3O3D - chains A and C of the 3 polymer chains in the assembly; structure by X-ray diffraction, 1.70 A resolution.

# Chain A
Name: HLA class I histocompatibility antigen, A-2 alpha chain
Organism: Homo sapiens
Reference sequence: P01892 (1A02_HUMAN); residues 1-275 here correspond to UniProt positions 25-299 (UniProt number = residue number + 24)
Amino-acid sequence (275 residues; row label = number of the first residue in the row):
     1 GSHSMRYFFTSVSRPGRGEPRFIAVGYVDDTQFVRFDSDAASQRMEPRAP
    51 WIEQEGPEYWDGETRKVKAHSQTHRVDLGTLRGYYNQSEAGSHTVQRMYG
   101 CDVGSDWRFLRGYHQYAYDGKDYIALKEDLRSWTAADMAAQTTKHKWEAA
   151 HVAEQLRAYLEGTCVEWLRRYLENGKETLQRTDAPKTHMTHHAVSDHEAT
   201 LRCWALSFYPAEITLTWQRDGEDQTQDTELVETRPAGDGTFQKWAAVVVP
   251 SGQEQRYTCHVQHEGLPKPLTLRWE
Disulfide bonds: Cys-101/Cys-164, Cys-203/Cys-259
From the paper describing this entry:
  - contacts within the chain: Glu-63/Lys-66 (salt bridge)

# Chain C
Name: Peptidomimetic ELA-2
Amino-acid sequence (8 residues; numbered 1 to 8; the number before each row is that of its first residue):
     1 ELAXXLTV
Modified / non-standard residues: TIG (N-(2-aminoethyl)-L-tryptophan) at position 4; 3AZ (3-(aminomethyl)benzoic acid) at position 5

# How chain A and chain C interact
Residue-residue contacts (40):
  Met-5(A) with Glu-1(C)
  Tyr-7(A) with Glu-1(C), hydrogen bond (side chain-backbone); Leu-2(C)
  Phe-9(A) with Leu-2(C), hydrophobic
  Met-45(A) with Leu-2(C), hydrophobic
  Glu-63(A) with Glu-1(C); Leu-2(C), hydrogen bond (side chain-backbone)
  Lys-66(A) with Glu-1(C), salt bridge; Leu-2(C), hydrogen bond (side chain-backbone); Ala-3(C); TIG_4(C)
  Val-67(A) with Leu-2(C)
  His-70(A) with Ala-3(C)
  Thr-73(A) with 3AZ_5(C); Leu-6(C), hydrogen bond (side chain-backbone)
  Val-76(A) with Thr-7(C)
  Asp-77(A) with Thr-7(C); Val-8(C), hydrogen bond (side chain-backbone)
  Thr-80(A) with Val-8(C)
  Leu-81(A) with Val-8(C), hydrophobic
  Tyr-84(A) with Val-8(C), hydrogen bond (side chain-backbone)
  Arg-97(A) with Leu-6(C)
  Tyr-99(A) with Leu-2(C); Ala-3(C), hydrogen bond (side chain-backbone)
  His-114(A) with Leu-6(C)
  Tyr-116(A) with Val-8(C)
  Thr-143(A) with Val-8(C), hydrogen bond (side chain-backbone)
  Trp-147(A) with Leu-6(C); Thr-7(C), hydrogen bond (side chain-backbone); Val-8(C), hydrophobic
  Ala-150(A) with Leu-6(C), hydrophobic
  Val-152(A) with Leu-6(C), hydrophobic
  Gln-155(A) with TIG_4(C)
  Leu-156(A) with TIG_4(C)
  Tyr-159(A) with Glu-1(C), hydrogen bond (side chain-backbone); Leu-2(C); Ala-3(C)
  Thr-163(A) with Glu-1(C)
  Trp-167(A) with Glu-1(C), hydrogen bond
  Tyr-171(A) with Glu-1(C), hydrogen bond (side chain-backbone)
Other interface residues (no listed pair), chain A (32 interface residues in all): Tyr-59, Ala-69, Tyr-123, Lys-146
From the paper, about this interface:
  - pairs named by the authors: Lys-66(A)/Glu-1(C) (hydrogen bond)
  - interface residues, chain A: Lys-66(A)

# In short
32 residues of chain A and 8 residues of chain C are in contact, with 12 hydrogen bonds and 1 salt bridge.
Polar contacts include Lys-66(A)/Glu-1(C), Tyr-7(A)/Glu-1(C) and Glu-63(A)/Leu-2(C). The paper describes a
hydrogen bond between Lys-66(A) and Glu-1(C). From the paper: the interface residue Lys-66(A); contacts within
the chain involving Lys-66(A) and Glu-63(A).
Chain A is HLA class I histocompatibility antigen, A-2 alpha chain (Homo sapiens) and chain C is
Peptidomimetic ELA-2; the structure, Human Class I MHC HLA-A2 in complex with the Peptidomimetic ELA-2, was
determined by X-ray diffraction (same publication as 3O3A, 3O3B and 3O3E).
